PDB entry 4ZM8 | X-ray diffraction, 2.68 A resolution | chains A and B

[Chain A (and B)]
Name: Putative secreted cystatin
Organism: Ixodes scapularis
Notes: chain B of this document is another copy of the same molecule, construct and numbering; everything in this record applies to it too
Reference sequence: Q8MVB6 (Q8MVB6_IXOSC); residues 1-114 here correspond to UniProt positions 20-133 (UniProt number = residue number + 19)
Chain sequence (114 residues; numbered 1 to 114; the number before each row is that of its first residue):
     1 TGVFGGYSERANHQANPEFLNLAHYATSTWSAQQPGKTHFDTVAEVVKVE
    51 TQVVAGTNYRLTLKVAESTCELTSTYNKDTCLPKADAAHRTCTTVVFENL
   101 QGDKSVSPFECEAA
Not modelled in the structure: 1-3, 11-12
Disulfide bonds: Cys70-Cys81, Cys92-Cys111
Swiss-Prot annotation at these positions:
  - site: Gly5 (Reactive site)
What the authors report for this chain:
  - conformationally variable residues (order/disorder transition): Thr1 to Val3

[How chain A and chain B interact]
Pairs across the interface (155; chain A residue first):
  Tyr7(A) - Asn58(B)
  Tyr7(A) - Arg60(B)
  Tyr7(A) - Val95(B)
  Asn21(A) - Lys78(B)  hydrogen bond
  Leu22(A) - Tyr59(B)  hydrophobic
  Leu22(A) - Glu98(B)
  Leu22(A) - Lys104(B)
  Ala23(A) - Leu63(B)  hydrophobic
  His24(A) - Tyr76(B)  hydrogen bond
  His24(A) - Lys78(B)
  Tyr25(A) - Lys104(B)
  Tyr25(A) - Val106(B)  hydrophobic
  Ala26(A) - Val96(B)  hydrophobic
  Ala26(A) - Val106(B)  hydrophobic
  Ala26(A) - Phe109(B)
  Thr27(A) - Leu63(B)
  Thr27(A) - Phe109(B)
  Ser28(A) - Tyr76(B)
  Trp30(A) - Pro108(B)
  Trp30(A) - Phe109(B)
  Ala32(A) - Leu72(B)  hydrophobic
  Lys37(A) - Leu72(B)
  Thr38(A) - Glu71(B)
  Thr38(A) - Leu72(B)  hydrogen bond (backbone-backbone)
  His39(A) - Glu67(B)  salt bridge
  His39(A) - Ser68(B)
  His39(A) - Thr69(B)
  His39(A) - Cys70(B)
  His39(A) - Glu71(B)  salt bridge
  His39(A) - Leu72(B)
  His39(A) - Lys84(B)
  Phe40(A) - Glu67(B)
  Phe40(A) - Ser68(B)  hydrogen bond (backbone-side chain)
  Phe40(A) - Cys70(B)  hydrogen bond (backbone-backbone)
  Phe40(A) - Glu71(B)
  Phe40(A) - Leu72(B)  hydrophobic
  Phe40(A) - Ser74(B)
  Phe40(A) - Tyr76(B)  hydrophobic
  Asp41(A) - Val65(B)
  Asp41(A) - Ala66(B)
  Asp41(A) - Glu67(B)
  Asp41(A) - Tyr76(B)
  Asp41(A) - Arg90(B)  salt bridge
  Thr42(A) - Val65(B)
  Thr42(A) - Ala66(B)  hydrogen bond (backbone-backbone)
  Thr42(A) - Ser68(B)
  Thr42(A) - Tyr76(B)  hydrogen bond
  Thr42(A) - Cys81(B)  hydrogen bond (side chain-backbone)
  Thr42(A) - Leu82(B)
  Thr42(A) - Pro83(B)
  Val43(A) - Lys64(B)
  Ala44(A) - Lys64(B)  hydrogen bond (backbone-backbone)
  Glu45(A) - Leu63(B)
  Glu45(A) - Lys64(B)  hydrogen bond (backbone-backbone)
  Val46(A) - Thr62(B)
  Val46(A) - Leu63(B)  hydrophobic
  Val47(A) - Thr62(B)  hydrogen bond (backbone-backbone)
  Val47(A) - Lys64(B)
  Lys48(A) - Arg60(B)
  Lys48(A) - Leu61(B)
  Lys48(A) - Thr62(B)  hydrogen bond (backbone-backbone)
  Val49(A) - Arg60(B)
  Val49(A) - Leu61(B)  hydrophobic
  Glu50(A) - Asn58(B)
  Glu50(A) - Tyr59(B)
  Glu50(A) - Arg60(B)  salt bridge
  Thr51(A) - Asn58(B)
  Thr51(A) - Tyr59(B)
  Gln52(A) - Thr57(B)
  Gln52(A) - Asn58(B)  hydrogen bond (backbone-backbone)
  Val53(A) - Gly56(B)
  Val54(A) - Val54(B)
  Val54(A) - Ala55(B)
  Val54(A) - Gly56(B)  hydrogen bond (backbone-backbone)
  Val54(A) - Asn58(B)
  Val54(A) - Phe97(B)  hydrophobic
  Ala55(A) - Val54(B)
  Gly56(A) - Val53(B)
  Gly56(A) - Val54(B)  hydrogen bond (backbone-backbone)
  Thr57(A) - Thr51(B)
  Thr57(A) - Gln52(B)
  Asn58(A) - Tyr7(B)
  Asn58(A) - Glu50(B)
  Asn58(A) - Thr51(B)
  Asn58(A) - Gln52(B)  hydrogen bond (backbone-backbone)
  Asn58(A) - Val54(B)
  Tyr59(A) - Glu18(B)  hydrogen bond
  Tyr59(A) - Leu22(B)  hydrophobic
  Tyr59(A) - Glu50(B)
  Tyr59(A) - Thr51(B)
  Arg60(A) - Tyr7(B)
  Arg60(A) - Lys48(B)
  Arg60(A) - Val49(B)
  Arg60(A) - Glu50(B)  salt bridge
  Leu61(A) - Ala23(B)  hydrophobic
  Leu61(A) - Lys48(B)
  Leu61(A) - Val49(B)  hydrophobic
  Thr62(A) - Val46(B)
  Thr62(A) - Val47(B)  hydrogen bond (backbone-backbone)
  Thr62(A) - Lys48(B)  hydrogen bond (backbone-backbone)
  Leu63(A) - Ala23(B)  hydrophobic
  Leu63(A) - Thr27(B)
  Leu63(A) - Glu45(B)
  Leu63(A) - Val46(B)  hydrophobic
  Lys64(A) - Thr42(B)
  Lys64(A) - Val43(B)
  Lys64(A) - Ala44(B)  hydrogen bond (backbone-backbone)
  Lys64(A) - Glu45(B)  hydrogen bond (backbone-backbone)
  Lys64(A) - Val47(B)
  Val65(A) - Asp41(B)
  Val65(A) - Thr42(B)
  Ala66(A) - Asp41(B)
  Ala66(A) - Thr42(B)  hydrogen bond (backbone-backbone)
  Glu67(A) - His39(B)  salt bridge
  Glu67(A) - Phe40(B)
  Glu67(A) - Asp41(B)  hydrogen bond (backbone-side chain)
  Ser68(A) - His39(B)
  Ser68(A) - Phe40(B)  hydrogen bond (side chain-backbone)
  Ser68(A) - Thr42(B)
  Thr69(A) - His39(B)
  Cys70(A) - His39(B)
  Cys70(A) - Phe40(B)  hydrogen bond (backbone-backbone)
  Glu71(A) - Thr38(B)
  Glu71(A) - His39(B)  salt bridge
  Glu71(A) - Phe40(B)
  Leu72(A) - Ala32(B)  hydrophobic
  Leu72(A) - Lys37(B)
  Leu72(A) - Thr38(B)  hydrogen bond (backbone-backbone)
  Leu72(A) - His39(B)
  Leu72(A) - Phe40(B)
  Ser74(A) - Phe40(B)
  Tyr76(A) - His24(B)  hydrogen bond
  Tyr76(A) - Ser28(B)
  Tyr76(A) - Phe40(B)  hydrophobic
  Tyr76(A) - Asp41(B)
  Tyr76(A) - Thr42(B)  hydrogen bond
  Lys78(A) - Asn21(B)
  Lys78(A) - His24(B)
  Cys81(A) - Thr42(B)  hydrogen bond (backbone-side chain)
  Leu82(A) - Thr42(B)
  Pro83(A) - Thr42(B)
  His89(A) - Ala44(B)
  Arg90(A) - Lys37(B)
  Arg90(A) - Asp41(B)  salt bridge
  Val95(A) - Tyr7(B)
  Val96(A) - Ala26(B)  hydrophobic
  Phe97(A) - Val54(B)  hydrophobic
  Lys104(A) - Leu22(B)
  Lys104(A) - Tyr25(B)  hydrogen bond (backbone-side chain)
  Val106(A) - Tyr25(B)  hydrophobic
  Val106(A) - Ala26(B)  hydrophobic
  Pro108(A) - Trp30(B)
  Phe109(A) - Ala26(B)
  Phe109(A) - Thr27(B)
  Phe109(A) - Trp30(B)
Also at the interface, not in a pair above, chain A (65 interface residues in all): Phe19, Thr94, Glu98
Also at the interface, not in a pair above, chain B (69 interface residues in all): Phe19, Thr29, Ser31, His89, Thr94

[In short]
Chain A and chain B form an interface of 65 and 69 residues respectively; the contacts include 30 hydrogen
bonds and 8 salt bridges. Polar contacts include His39(A)-Glu67(B), His39(A)-Glu71(B) and Asp41(A)-Arg90(B).
The paper reports conformational variability at Thr1(A).
Chain A and chain B are both Putative secreted cystatin (Ixodes scapularis); the structure, Crystal Structure
of Sialostatin L, was determined by X-ray diffraction, deposited together with 3LH4 and 3MWZ.
